7X9E - chains A and E of the 3 polymer chains in the assembly; structure by X-ray diffraction, 2.60 A resolution.

[Chain A]
Protein: 76E1 Fab Heavy Chain
Source organism: Homo sapiens
Notes: antibody fragment or engineered binder
Sequence (221 residues; each row starts with the number of its first residue; note: 2 numbers in that range are skipped by the numbering (no residue carries them; nothing is unmodelled there)):
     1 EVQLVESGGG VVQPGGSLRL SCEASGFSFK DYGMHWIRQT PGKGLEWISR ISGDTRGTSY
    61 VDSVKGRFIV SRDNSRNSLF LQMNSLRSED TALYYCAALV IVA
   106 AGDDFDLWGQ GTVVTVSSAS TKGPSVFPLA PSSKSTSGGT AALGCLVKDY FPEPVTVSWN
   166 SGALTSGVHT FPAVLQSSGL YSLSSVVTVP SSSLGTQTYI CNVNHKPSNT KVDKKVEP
Disordered / not traced: 1, 42-43, 137-143
Disulfide bonds: Cys22-Cys96, Cys150-Cys206

[Chain E]
Protein: Spike peptide
Reference sequence: P0DTC2 (SPIKE_SARS2); residue numbers follow UniProt; this construct covers 809-833
Sequence (25 residues; row label = number of the first residue in the row):
   809 PSKPSKRSFI EDLLFNKVTL ADAGF
Disordered / not traced: 809-812, 826-833
UniProt features mapped onto this chain:
  - site: Arg815, Ser816 (Cleavage)

[Chain A / chain E interface]
Contacting residue pairs (20):
  Asp31(A) - Ser816(E)  hydrogen bond (backbone-side chain)
  Tyr32(A) - Arg815(E)
  Gly33(A) - Glu819(E)
  Arg50(A) - Glu819(E)  salt bridge
  Arg50(A) - Asp820(E)  salt bridge
  Arg50(A) - Phe823(E)
  Ser52(A) - Asp820(E)
  Ser59(A) - Phe823(E)
  Leu99(A) - Arg815(E)  hydrogen bond (backbone-side chain)
  Leu99(A) - Glu819(E)
  Val100(A) - Arg815(E)
  Ile101(A) - Leu822(E)  hydrophobic
  Val102(A) - Arg815(E)
  Val102(A) - Ile818(E)  hydrophobic
  Val102(A) - Glu819(E)
  Ala103(A) - Arg815(E)
  Ala106(A) - Lys814(E)
  Ala106(A) - Arg815(E)
  Asp108(A) - Arg815(E)  hydrogen bond (backbone-side chain)
  Phe110(A) - Arg815(E)  hydrogen bond (backbone-side chain)
Also at the interface, not in a pair above, chain A (19 interface residues in all): His35, Trp47, Asp54, Ala98, Asp109

[In short]
The interface between chain A and chain E involves 19 residues on one side and 8 on the other; the contacts
include 4 hydrogen bonds and 2 salt bridges. Polar pairs include Arg50(A)-Glu819(E), Arg50(A)-Asp820(E) and
Asp31(A)-Ser816(E).
Here chain A is 76E1 Fab Heavy Chain (Homo sapiens) and chain E is Spike peptide. Entry 7X9E (Crystal
structure of the 76E1 Fab in complex with a SARS-CoV-2 spike peptide) was determined by X-ray diffraction.
